Entry 6SHB (electron microscopy, 3.07 A resolution); this record covers chains I and V of the 39 polymer chains in the assembly.

# Chain I
Name: CRISPR-associated RAMP protein, Cmr6 family
From: Sulfolobus islandicus REY15A
UniProt: F0NDX3 (F0NDX3_SULIR); numbering as in UniProt (aligned over 1-283)
Chain sequence (296 residues; numbered 1 to 296; the number before each row is that of its first residue):
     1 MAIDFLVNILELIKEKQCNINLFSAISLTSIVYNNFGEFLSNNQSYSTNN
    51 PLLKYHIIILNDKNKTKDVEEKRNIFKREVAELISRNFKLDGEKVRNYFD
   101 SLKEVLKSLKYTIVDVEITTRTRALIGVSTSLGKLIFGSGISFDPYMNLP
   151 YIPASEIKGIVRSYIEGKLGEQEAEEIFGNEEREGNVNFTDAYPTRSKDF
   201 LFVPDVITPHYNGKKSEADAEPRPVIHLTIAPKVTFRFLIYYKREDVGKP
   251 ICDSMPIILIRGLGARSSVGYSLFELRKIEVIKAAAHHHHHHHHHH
Not modelled in the structure: 1, 286-296
Construct notes: expression tag (284-296)

# Chain V
Molecule: crRNA
From: Sulfolobus islandicus REY15A
Sequence (51 nucleotides; numbered 1 to 51; the number before each row is that of its first residue):
     1 AUUGAAAGUUCAAAGCUUAGAUACCCUGGAGGGAAACCAGACUUAACACC
    51 A
Not modelled in the structure: 50-51
Construct notes: conflict A1 (C2068518 in 323473489), U3 (G2068520 in 323473489)

# Chain I / chain V interface
Pairs across the interface (50):
  Ile126(I) with A34(V), phosphate contact
  Gly127(I) with G33(V), sugar contact; A34(V), hydrogen bond to the phosphate
  Val128(I) with G33(V), sugar contact; A34(V), phosphate contact
  Ser129(I) with G33(V), hydrogen bond to the sugar; A34(V), hydrogen bond to the base
  Pro153(I) with G33(V), phosphate contact
  Ser155(I) with G32(V), sugar contact; G33(V), hydrogen bond to the phosphate
  Glu156(I) with G32(V), phosphate contact; G33(V), phosphate contact; A34(V), phosphate contact
  Lys158(I) with G31(V), salt bridge to the phosphate
  Gly159(I) with G32(V), sugar contact
  Ile160(I) with G32(V), base contact
  Arg162(I) with A30(V), hydrogen bond to the phosphate; G31(V), salt bridge to the phosphate
  Phe178(I) with A30(V), sugar contact
  Gly179(I) with A30(V), sugar contact
  Asn180(I) with G29(V), hydrogen bond to the sugar; A30(V), sugar contact
  Glu181(I) with G29(V), base contact; A30(V), base contact
  Arg183(I) with G29(V), hydrogen bond to the sugar
  Glu184(I) with G29(V), phosphate contact; A30(V), phosphate contact
  Gly185(I) with A30(V), hydrogen bond to the phosphate
  Ile207(I) with C37(V), base contact; A39(V), phosphate contact
  Thr208(I) with C37(V), sugar contact; C38(V), sugar contact; A39(V), hydrogen bond to the sugar
  Pro209(I) with C37(V), sugar contact; C38(V), phosphate contact
  His210(I) with C38(V), salt bridge to the phosphate; G40(V), hydrogen bond to the sugar
  Tyr211(I) with C38(V), hydrogen bond to the phosphate
  Asn212(I) with A36(V), hydrogen bond to the sugar; C37(V), sugar contact
  Pro222(I) with G40(V), base contact
  Pro224(I) with A39(V), base contact
  Gly264(I) with G32(V), hydrogen bond to the base; A34(V), sugar contact; A35(V), phosphate contact
  Ala265(I) with A34(V), phosphate contact; A35(V), phosphate contact
  Arg266(I) with A35(V), hydrogen bond to the phosphate; C37(V), base contact
  Ser268(I) with A36(V), phosphate contact
Interface residues without a listed pair, chain I (35 interface residues in all): Thr130, Ser163, Val206, Glu221, Ser267

# In short
35 residues of chain I face 12 of chain V across their interface, with 14 hydrogen bonds and 3 salt bridges.
Among the polar pairs are Ser129(I)-A34(V), Gly264(I)-G32(V) and Ser129(I)-G33(V).
Chain I is CRISPR-associated RAMP protein, Cmr6 family and chain V is crRNA, both from Sulfolobus islandicus
REY15A; the structure, Cryo-EM structure of the Type III-B Cmr-beta bound to cognate target RNA and AMPPnP,
state 1 ..., was determined by electron microscopy, deposited together with 6S6B, 6S8B, 6S8E, 6S91, 6SH8 and
6SIC.
